PDB entry 6JPN | X-ray diffraction, 2.85 A resolution | chain A

# Chain A
Molecule: Alginate lyase
Organism: Defluviitalea phaphyphila
Sequence (772 residues; row label = number of the first residue in the row; numbering starts at 0):
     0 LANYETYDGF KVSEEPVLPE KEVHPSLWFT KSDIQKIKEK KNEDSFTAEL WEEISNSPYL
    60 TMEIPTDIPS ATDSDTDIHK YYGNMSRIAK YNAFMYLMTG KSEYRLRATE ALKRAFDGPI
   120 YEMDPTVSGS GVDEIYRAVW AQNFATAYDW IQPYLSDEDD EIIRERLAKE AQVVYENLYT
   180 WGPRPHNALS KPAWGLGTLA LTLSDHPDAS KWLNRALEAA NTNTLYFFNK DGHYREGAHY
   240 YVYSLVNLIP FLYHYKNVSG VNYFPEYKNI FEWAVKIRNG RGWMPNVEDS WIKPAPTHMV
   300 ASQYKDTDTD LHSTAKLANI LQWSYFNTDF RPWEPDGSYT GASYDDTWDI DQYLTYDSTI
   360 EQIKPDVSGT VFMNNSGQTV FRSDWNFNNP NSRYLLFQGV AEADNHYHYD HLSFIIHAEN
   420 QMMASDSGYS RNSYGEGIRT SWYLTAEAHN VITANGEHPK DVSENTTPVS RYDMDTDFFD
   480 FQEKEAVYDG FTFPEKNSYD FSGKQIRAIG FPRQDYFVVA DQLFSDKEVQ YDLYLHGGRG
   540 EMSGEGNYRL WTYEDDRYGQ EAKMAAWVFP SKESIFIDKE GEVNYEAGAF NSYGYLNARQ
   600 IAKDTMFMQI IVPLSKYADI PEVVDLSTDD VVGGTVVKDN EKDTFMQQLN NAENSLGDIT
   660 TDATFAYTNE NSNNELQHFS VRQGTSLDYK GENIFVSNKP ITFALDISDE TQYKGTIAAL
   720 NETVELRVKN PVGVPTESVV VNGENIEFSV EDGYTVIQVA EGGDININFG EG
Disordered / not traced: 0, 771
Metal / ion sites: Mg2+: Pro124, Asp132, Glu133; Ca2+ site 1: Glu287, Glu401, His407, Asp409; Mn2+: His407, Asp425, His448; Ca2+ site 2: Asp474, Thr475, Asp479, Gln513
Small-molecule neighbours: beta-D-mannopyranuronic acid (BEM): Ser127, Ile134, Tyr135, Pro182, Arg183, His185, Asn186, His238, Tyr239, Tyr242, Ser337, Gly340, Ala341, Ser342, Tyr343, Asn404, His405, Tyr428, Tyr433
What the authors report for this chain:
  - binding site for beta-D-mannopyranuronic acid: Ser127, Tyr135, Arg183, His185, Asn186, His238, Tyr239, Tyr242, Gly340, Ser342, Tyr343, Asn404, His405, Tyr433

# Summary
Chain A binds beta-D-mannopyranuronic acid. The Mg2+ site is built by Pro124, Asp132 and Glu133. Glu287,
Glu401, His407 and Asp409 coordinate Ca2+ site 1. The paper reports a binding site for beta-D-mannopyranuronic
acid at Ser127, Tyr135 and Arg183 among others.
Chain A is Alginate lyase (Defluviitalea phaphyphila); the structure, Crystal structure of the catalytic
domain of a multi-domain alginate lyase Dp0100 from thermophilic bacterium Defluviitalea ..., was determined
by X-ray diffraction together with 6JP4 and 6JPH from the same study.
